6FJC - chain A; structure by X-ray diffraction, 2.60 A resolution.

== Chain A ==
Protein: Protein KIBRA
Organism: Homo sapiens
Reference sequence: Q8IX03 (KIBRA_HUMAN); residue numbers follow UniProt; this construct covers 658-785
Amino-acid sequence (140 residues; numbered 646 to 785; the number before each row is that of its first residue):
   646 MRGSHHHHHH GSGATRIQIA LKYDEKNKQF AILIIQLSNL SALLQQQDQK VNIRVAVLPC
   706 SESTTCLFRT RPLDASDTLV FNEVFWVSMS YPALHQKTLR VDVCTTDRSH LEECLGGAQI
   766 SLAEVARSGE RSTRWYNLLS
Unresolved in the structure: 646-655
Differences from the reference sequence: initiating methionine (646); expression tag (647-657); engineered mutation Ala771 (Cys in Q8IX03)
Cystine bridges: Cys705-Cys711, Cys749-Cys759
Residues lining bound ligands: 4PT ((2R)-3-{[(S)-{[(2S,3R,5S,6S)-2,6-dihydroxy-3,4,5-tris(phosphonooxy)cyclohexyl]oxy}(hydroxy)phosphoryl]oxy}-2-(1-hydroxy butoxy)propyl butyrate): Lys667, Ala676, Leu678, Ile680, Gln681, Val725, Asn727, Val729, Arg776
Reported in the primary citation:
  - binding site for 4PT: Leu678, Gln681, Asn727, Val729, Arg776
  - binding site for sulfate ion: Arg772 (from molecular simulation)
  - binding site for 4PT: Lys667 (from molecular simulation)
  - specificity-determining residues: Glu757 (proposed by the authors, not directly observed)

== Summary ==
Ligands of chain A: compound 4PT. The paper reports a binding site for 4PT at Leu678, Gln681 and Asn727 among
others; a binding site for sulfate ion at Arg772.
Chain A is Protein KIBRA (Homo sapiens); the structure, Human KIBRA C2 domain mutant C771A in complex with
phosphatidylinositol 3,4,5-trisphosphate, was determined by X-ray diffraction (same publication as 6FB4, 6FD0
and 6FJD).
